8WFN - chains E and F of the 8 polymer chains in the assembly; structure by electron microscopy, 4.48 A resolution (low resolution: residue-level contacts below are approximate; hydrogen-bond / salt-bridge calls are withheld).

# Chain E
Molecule: SIR2-like domain-containing protein
Organism: Bacillus subtilis
Sequence (1005 residues; numbered 1 to 1005; the number before each row is that of its first residue):
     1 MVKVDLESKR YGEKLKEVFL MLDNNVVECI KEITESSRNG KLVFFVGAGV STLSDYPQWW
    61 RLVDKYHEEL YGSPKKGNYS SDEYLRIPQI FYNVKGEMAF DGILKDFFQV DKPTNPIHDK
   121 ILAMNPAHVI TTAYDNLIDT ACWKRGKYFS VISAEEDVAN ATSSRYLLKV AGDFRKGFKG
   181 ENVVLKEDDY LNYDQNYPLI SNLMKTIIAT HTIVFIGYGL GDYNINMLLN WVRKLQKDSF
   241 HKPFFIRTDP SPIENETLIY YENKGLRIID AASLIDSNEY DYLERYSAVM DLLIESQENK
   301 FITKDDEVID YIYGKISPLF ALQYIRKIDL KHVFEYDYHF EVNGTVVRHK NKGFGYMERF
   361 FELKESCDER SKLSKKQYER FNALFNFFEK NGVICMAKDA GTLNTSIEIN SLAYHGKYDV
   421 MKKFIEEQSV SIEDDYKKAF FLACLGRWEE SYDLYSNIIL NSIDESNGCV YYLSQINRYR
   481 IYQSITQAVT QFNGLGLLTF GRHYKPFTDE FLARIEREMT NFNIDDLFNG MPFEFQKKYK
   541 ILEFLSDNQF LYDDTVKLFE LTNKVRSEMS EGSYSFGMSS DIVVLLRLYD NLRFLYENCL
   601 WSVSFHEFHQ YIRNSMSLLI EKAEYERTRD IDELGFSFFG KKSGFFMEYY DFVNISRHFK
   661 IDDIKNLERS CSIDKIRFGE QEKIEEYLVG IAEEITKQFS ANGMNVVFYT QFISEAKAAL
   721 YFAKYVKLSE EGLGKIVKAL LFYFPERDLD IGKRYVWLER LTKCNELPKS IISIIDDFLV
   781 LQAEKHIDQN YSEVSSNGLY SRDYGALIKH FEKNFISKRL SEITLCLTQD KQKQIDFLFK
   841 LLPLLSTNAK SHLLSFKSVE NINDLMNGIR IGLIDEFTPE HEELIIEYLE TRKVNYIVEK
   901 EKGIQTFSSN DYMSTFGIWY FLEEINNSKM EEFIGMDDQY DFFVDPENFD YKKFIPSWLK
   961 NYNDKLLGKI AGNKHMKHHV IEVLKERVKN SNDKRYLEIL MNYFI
Not modelled in the structure: 1-21, 72-79, 111, 126-129, 146-164, 302-303, 344-346, 354, 373-374, 397-403, 508-526, 628-645, 690, 701-705, 778-1005

# Chain F
Molecule: tail tube protein(TTP)
Organism: Bacillus subtilis
Sequence (264 residues; numbered 1 to 264; the number before each row is that of its first residue):
     1 MKTVIQDTAD VYFKRKSDGK LVFTAEAQTA SFSQAISEEK LRGGIGNKPL YILKSEKEIN
    61 LTVKNAFFDL EWLAMTQGET IQEETKVKVF DREHGLIVDD TNKVTLKGKP VSDVTFYNKK
   121 GLTYKIAVST DGTYTIPTAF AAAKDKLTAV YQIEKVGRRL AIKASKFSER YEVEYRTIAY
   181 NPDTEEVYSD IYIQFPNVSP SGEFEMSLEN GNALAPEIKF EALADTDTDE MAVVIEASRD
   241 ENTAAPVEDT TGSTQSSDLG GTTE
Not modelled in the structure: 1-10, 16-19, 34-61, 71-169, 176-190, 200-228, 236-264

# Chain E / chain F interface
Contacting residue pairs (10):
  E571(E) - S31(F)
  E571(E) - F32(F)
  G572(E) - F32(F)
  S573(E) - T29(F)
  S573(E) - A30(F)
  S573(E) - S31(F)
  Y574(E) - A30(F)
  F576(E) - Q28(F)
  G577(E) - A27(F)
  M578(E) - Q28(F)
Other interface residues (no listed pair), chain E (8 interface residues in all): S579
Other interface residues (no listed pair), chain F (7 interface residues in all): E26

# In short
8 residues of chain E and 7 residues of chain F are in contact.
Chain E is SIR2-like domain-containing protein and chain F is tail tube protein(TTP), both from Bacillus
subtilis; the structure, Cryo-EM structure of DSR2-TTP, was determined by electron microscopy.
